Entry 7A16 (X-ray diffraction, 1.90 A resolution); this record covers chain A.

[Chain A]
Name: Methionine aminopeptidase 2
Organism: Homo sapiens
Notes: EC 3.4.11.18
UniProt: P50579 (MAP2_HUMAN); residues 108-478 here = UniProt positions 108-478
Amino-acid sequence (371 residues; each row starts with the number of its first residue):
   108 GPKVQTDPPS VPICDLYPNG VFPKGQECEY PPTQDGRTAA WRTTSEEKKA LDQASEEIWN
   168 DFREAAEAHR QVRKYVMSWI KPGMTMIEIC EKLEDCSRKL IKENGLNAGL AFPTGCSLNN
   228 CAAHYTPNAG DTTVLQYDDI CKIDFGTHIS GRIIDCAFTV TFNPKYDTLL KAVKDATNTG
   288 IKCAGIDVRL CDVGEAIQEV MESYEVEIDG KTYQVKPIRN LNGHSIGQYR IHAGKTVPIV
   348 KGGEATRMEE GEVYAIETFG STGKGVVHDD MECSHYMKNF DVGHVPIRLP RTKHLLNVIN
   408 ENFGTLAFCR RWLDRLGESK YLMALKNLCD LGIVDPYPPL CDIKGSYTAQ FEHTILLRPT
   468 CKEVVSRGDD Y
Not modelled in the structure: 108-109, 348-351
Cystine bridges: Cys228-Cys448
Bound ions: Mn2+ site 1: Asp251, Asp262, Glu459; Mn2+ site 2: Asp262, His331, Glu364, Glu459 (together with HZE)
Small-molecule neighbours: HZE (5,6-bis(fluoranyl)-3-(4-piperazin-1-yl-2-propan-2-yloxy-phenyl)-1H-indole-2-carboxamide): Phe219, Pro220, His231, Asp262, Leu328, His331, Ile338, His339, Glu364, His382, Tyr383, Met384, Ala414, Tyr444, Leu447, Glu459
UniProt features mapped onto this chain:
  - binding site (substrate): His231, His339
  - binding site (a divalent metal cation): Asp251, Asp262, His331, Glu364, Glu459

[Summary]
Ligands of chain A: compound HZE. The Mn2+ site 1 is built by Asp251, Asp262 and Glu459. Asp262, His331,
Glu364 and Glu459 form the Mn2+ site 2. Curated annotation (UniProt) lists substrate-binding residues His231
and His339 and 5 divalent metal cation-binding residues.
Chain A is Methionine aminopeptidase 2 (Homo sapiens); the structure, Crystal structure of human methionine
aminopeptidase-2 in complex with an inhibitor gsk2229238a (compound 43), was determined by X-ray diffraction
together with 7A12, 7A13, 7A14 and 7A15 from the same study.
